Entry 6JNF (electron microscopy, 3.81 A resolution); this record covers chains F and G of the 10 polymer chains in the assembly.

[Chain F]
Protein: Mitochondrial import receptor subunit TOM40
From: Saccharomyces cerevisiae S288c
UniProt: P23644 (TOM40_YEAST); residues 1-387 here = UniProt positions 1-387
Chain sequence (387 residues; row label = number of the first residue in the row):
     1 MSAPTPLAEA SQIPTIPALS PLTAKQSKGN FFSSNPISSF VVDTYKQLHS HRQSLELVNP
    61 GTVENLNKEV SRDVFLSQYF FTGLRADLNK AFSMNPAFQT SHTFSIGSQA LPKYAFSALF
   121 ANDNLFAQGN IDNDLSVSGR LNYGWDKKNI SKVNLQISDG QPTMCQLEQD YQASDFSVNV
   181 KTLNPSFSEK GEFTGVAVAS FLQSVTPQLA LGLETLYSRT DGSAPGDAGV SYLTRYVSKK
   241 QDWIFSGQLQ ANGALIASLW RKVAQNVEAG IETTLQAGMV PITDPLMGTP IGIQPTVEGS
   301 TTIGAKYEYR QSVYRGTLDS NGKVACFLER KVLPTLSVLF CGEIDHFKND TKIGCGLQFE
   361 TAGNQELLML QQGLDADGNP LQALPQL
Disordered / not traced: 1-46, 94, 146-147, 186-190, 278-290, 374-387
Small-molecule neighbours: 46E ((2R)-3-{[(S)-(2-aminoethoxy)(hydroxy)phosphoryl]oxy}-2-(tetradecanoyloxy)propyl tetradecanoate): Leu84, Ala86, Ile106, Leu328, Arg330, Val332, Val338, Ile344, Gly356, Leu357

[Chain G]
Protein: Mitochondrial import receptor subunit TOM7
From: Saccharomyces cerevisiae S288c
UniProt: P53507 (TOM7_YEAST); residue numbers follow UniProt; this construct covers 1-60
Chain sequence (60 residues; numbered 1 to 60; the number before each row is that of its first residue):
     1 MSFLPSFILS DESKERISKI LTLTHNVAHY GWIPFVLYLG WAHTSNRPNF LNLLSPLPSV
Disordered / not traced: 1-16, 58-60

[Interface between chain F and chain G]
Contacting residue pairs - 28 pairs, chain F then chain G:
  Lys90(F) with Leu51(G), hydrogen bond (side chain-backbone); Leu54(G), hydrogen bond (side chain-backbone); Leu57(G)
  Phe92(F) with Asn52(G)
  Phe98(F) with Leu37(G), hydrophobic; Gly40(G)
  Thr100(F) with Asn52(G)
  Phe116(F) with Leu53(G), hydrophobic
  Ala127(F) with Val36(G), hydrophobic
  Gln128(F) with Trp32(G), hydrogen bond (backbone-side chain); Val36(G)
  Gly129(F) with Ile33(G)
  Asn130(F) with Ile33(G)
  Ile131(F) with Ile33(G), hydrophobic
  Leu135(F) with His29(G); Tyr30(G)
  Val137(F) with His29(G)
  Ser138(F) with Trp32(G), hydrogen bond (backbone-side chain)
  Gly139(F) with Trp32(G)
  Leu141(F) with Trp32(G), hydrophobic
  Ile157(F) with His25(G); His29(G)
  Asp159(F) with His29(G)
  Thr361(F) with Pro56(G); Leu57(G)
  Ala362(F) with Leu57(G)
  Asn364(F) with Arg47(G), hydrogen bond
  Gln365(F) with Arg47(G)
Interface residues without a listed pair, chain F (28 interface residues in all): Leu88, Pro96, His102, Ala118, Phe120, Arg140, Thr163
Interface residues without a listed pair, chain G (21 interface residues in all): Ala28, Leu39, Trp41, His43, Thr44, Ser55

[In short]
28 residues of chain F face 21 of chain G across their interface, with 5 hydrogen bonds. Polar contacts
include Lys90(F)-Leu51(G), Lys90(F)-Leu54(G) and Gln128(F)-Trp32(G). Ligands of chain F: compound 46E.
Here chain F is Mitochondrial import receptor subunit TOM40 and chain G is Mitochondrial import receptor
subunit TOM7, both from Saccharomyces cerevisiae S288c. Entry 6JNF (Cryo-EM structure of the translocator of
the outer mitochondrial membrane) was determined by electron microscopy.
